Entry 7TW3 (electron microscopy, 4.40 A resolution (low resolution: residue-level contacts below are approximate; hydrogen-bond / salt-bridge calls are withheld)); this record covers chains A and B of the 4 polymer chains in the assembly.

Chain A (and B):
Molecule: Band 3 anion transport protein
Source organism: Homo sapiens
Notes: chain B of this document is another copy of the same molecule, construct and numbering; everything in this record applies to it too
Reference sequence: P02730 (B3AT_HUMAN); numbering as in UniProt (aligned over 1-911)
Amino-acid sequence (911 residues; each row starts with the number of its first residue):
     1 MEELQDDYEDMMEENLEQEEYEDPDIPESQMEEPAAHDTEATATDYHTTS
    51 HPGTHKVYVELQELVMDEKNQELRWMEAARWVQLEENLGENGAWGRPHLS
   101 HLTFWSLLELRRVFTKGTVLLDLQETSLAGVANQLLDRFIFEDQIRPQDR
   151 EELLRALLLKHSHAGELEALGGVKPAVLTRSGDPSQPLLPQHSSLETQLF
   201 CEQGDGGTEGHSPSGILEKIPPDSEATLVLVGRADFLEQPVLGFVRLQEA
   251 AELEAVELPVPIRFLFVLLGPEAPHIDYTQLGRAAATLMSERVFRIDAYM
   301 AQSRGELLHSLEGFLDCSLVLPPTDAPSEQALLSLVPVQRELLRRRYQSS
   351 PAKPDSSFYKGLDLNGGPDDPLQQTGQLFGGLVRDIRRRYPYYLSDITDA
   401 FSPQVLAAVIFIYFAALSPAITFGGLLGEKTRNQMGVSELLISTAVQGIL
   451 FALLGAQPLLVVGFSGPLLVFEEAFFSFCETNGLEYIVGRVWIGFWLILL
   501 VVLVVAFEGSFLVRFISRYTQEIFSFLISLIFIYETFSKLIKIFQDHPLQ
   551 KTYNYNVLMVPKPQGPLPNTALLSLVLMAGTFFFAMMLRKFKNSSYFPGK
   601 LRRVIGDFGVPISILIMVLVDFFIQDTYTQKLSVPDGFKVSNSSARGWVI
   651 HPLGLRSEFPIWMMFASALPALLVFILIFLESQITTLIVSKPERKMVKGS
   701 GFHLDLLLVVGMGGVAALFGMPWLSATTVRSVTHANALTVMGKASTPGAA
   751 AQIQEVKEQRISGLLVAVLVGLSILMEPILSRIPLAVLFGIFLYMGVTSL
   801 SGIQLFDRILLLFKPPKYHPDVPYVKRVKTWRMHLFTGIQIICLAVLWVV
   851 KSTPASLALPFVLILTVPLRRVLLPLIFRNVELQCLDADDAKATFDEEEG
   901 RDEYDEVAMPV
Not modelled in the structure: 1-29, 203-210, 349-368, 744-750, 895-911 (chain B: 1-54, 203-210, 358-368, 744-750, 895-911)
Swiss-Prot annotation at these positions:
  - region: Glu13 to Met31 (Microbial infection: Interaction with P.falciparum (isolate K1) FBPA), Ala176 to Ser185 (Interaction with ANK1)
  - site: Lys590 (Important for anion transport), Glu681 (Important for anion-proton cotransport)
  - modified residue: Met1 (N-acetylmethionine), Tyr8 (Phosphotyrosine), Tyr21 (Phosphotyrosine), Tyr46 (Phosphotyrosine), Ser185 (Phosphoserine), Ser350 (Phosphoserine), Tyr359 (Phosphotyrosine), Tyr904 (Phosphotyrosine)
  - lipidation: Cys843 (S-palmitoyl cysteine)
  - glycosylation: Asn642 (N-linked (GlcNAc...) (complex) asparagine)
  - natural variant: Glu40 (E40K: Found in patients with hemolytic anemia; uncertain significance), Lys56 (K56E: In Di(a)/Memphis-II antigen), Glu90 (E90K: In SPH4), Gly130 (G130R: In SPH4), Pro147 (P147S: In SPH4), Ala285 (A285D: In SPH4), Pro327 (P327R: In SPH4), Ala400 to Ala408 (deletion: In SAO and DRTA4), Glu429 (E429D: In NFLD+ antigen), Arg432 (R432W: In ELO antigen), Thr444 (T444N: In DRTA4), Gly455 (G455E: In SPH4; G455R: In SPH4), 40 further natural variant entries in UniProt
  - mutagenesis: Glu85 (E85A/R: Impairs expression at the cell membrane), Arg283 (R283A/E/S: Impairs expression at the cell membrane), Asn642 (N642D: Loss of N-glycosylation site), Glu681 (E681Q: Impairs expression at the cell membrane)
Reported in the primary citation:
  - disease-associated variants - E40K, G130R: decreased binding to Protein 4.2 (citing earlier work)

How chain A and chain B interact:
Residue-residue contacts (116):
  Leu99(A) with Ala331(B); Leu332(B)
  Ser100(A) with Pro322(B)
  His101(A) with Val320(B)
  Leu102(A) with Val320(B)
  Thr103(A) with Val320(B)
  Phe104(A) with Phe104(B); Leu107(B); Leu108(B); Leu315(B)
  Trp105(A) with Glu312(B); Asp316(B)
  Leu107(A) with Phe104(B)
  Leu108(A) with Arg111(B)
  Leu199(A) with Val338(B)
  Phe200(A) with Ser334(B)
  His275(A) with Glu312(B)
  Glu312(A) with Trp105(B); His275(B)
  Phe314(A) with Pro322(B); Pro323(B)
  Leu315(A) with Phe104(B); Trp105(B)
  Asp316(A) with Trp105(B)
  Cys317(A) with Pro323(B)
  Ser318(A) with Val320(B); Leu321(B); Pro322(B)
  Leu319(A) with Leu102(B); Val320(B); Leu321(B)
  Val320(A) with His101(B); Leu102(B); Leu107(B)
  Leu321(A) with Ser318(B); Leu319(B)
  Pro322(A) with Ser100(B); Leu102(B)
  Pro323(A) with Phe314(B); Cys317(B)
  Thr324(A) with Gln339(B); Leu343(B)
  Asp325(A) with Arg292(B); Leu343(B); Pro354(B); Asp355(B); Ser356(B)
  Ala326(A) with Leu99(B)
  Ser328(A) with Val336(B); Gln339(B); Arg340(B)
  Ala331(A) with Leu99(B)
  Leu332(A) with Leu332(B); Leu335(B); Val336(B)
  Ser334(A) with Leu99(B)
  Leu335(A) with His101(B)
  Pro337(A) with Leu199(B)
  Val338(A) with Leu195(B); Leu199(B)
  Gln339(A) with Thr324(B); Pro327(B)
  Glu341(A) with Leu195(B)
  Leu343(A) with Pro323(B); Thr324(B); Pro327(B)
  Arg345(A) with Ser193(B)
  Tyr347(A) with Thr324(B); Asp325(B)
  Leu549(A) with Asp626(B); Thr627(B)
  Gln550(A) with Asp626(B)
  Lys551(A) with Tyr555(B); Asp626(B)
  Thr552(A) with Tyr555(B)
  Tyr553(A) with Tyr555(B); Pro568(B); Asn569(B)
  Tyr555(A) with Lys551(B); Thr552(B); Tyr553(B); Tyr555(B)
  Pro568(A) with Tyr553(B); Pro568(B); Asn569(B)
  Asn569(A) with Leu549(B); Tyr553(B); Pro568(B); Asn569(B); Leu572(B)
  Leu572(A) with Asn569(B); Leu572(B); Leu573(B)
  Leu573(A) with Leu572(B)
  Ser595(A) with Lys814(B); Pro815(B); Tyr818(B)
  Tyr596(A) with Leu810(B); Phe813(B); Lys814(B)
  Phe597(A) with Pro815(B)
  Arg602(A) with Tyr818(B)
  Asp626(A) with Leu549(B); Gln550(B); Lys551(B)
  Thr627(A) with Leu549(B)
  Lys743(A) with Lys817(B); Tyr818(B)
  Leu810(A) with Tyr596(B)
  Phe813(A) with Tyr596(B)
  Lys814(A) with Ser595(B); Tyr596(B)
  Pro815(A) with Ser595(B); Phe597(B)
  Tyr818(A) with Ser595(B); Arg602(B)
Also at the interface, not in a pair above, chain A (68 interface residues in all): Arg96, Arg111, Leu195, Val336, Leu342, Leu575, Val576, Ile624
Also at the interface, not in a pair above, chain B (72 interface residues in all): Thr103, Arg112, Thr287, Glu329, Pro337, Arg345, Tyr347, Leu575, Val576, Ile624

Overview:
The interface between chain A and chain B involves 68 residues on one side and 72 on the other. From UniProt:
4 mutagenesis sites on chain A. From the paper: E40K and G130R of chain A reduce binding to Protein 4.2.
Both chains are Band 3 anion transport protein (Homo sapiens). Entry 7TW3 (Cryo-EM structure of human ankyrin
complex (B2P1A1) from red blood cell) was determined by electron microscopy (same publication as 7TVZ, 7TW0,
7TW1, 7TW5 and 7TW6).
